PDB entry 4J46 | X-ray diffraction, 1.42 A resolution | chains A and B

== Chain A ==
Name: E3 ubiquitin-protein ligase XIAP
From: Homo sapiens
Notes: EC 6.3.2.-; fragment: xiap-bir2 residues 152-236
UniProtKB: P98170 (XIAP_HUMAN); residues 152-236 here = UniProt positions 152-236
Amino-acid sequence (86 residues; each row starts with the number of its first residue):
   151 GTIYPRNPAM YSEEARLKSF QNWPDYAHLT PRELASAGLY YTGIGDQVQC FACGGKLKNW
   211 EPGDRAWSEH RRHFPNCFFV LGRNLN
Unresolved in the structure: 234-236
Sequence notes: expression tag (151); engineered mutation Ala202 (Cys in P98170), Gly213 (Cys in P98170)
Ion coordination: Zn2+: Cys200, Cys203, His220, Cys227

== Chain B ==
Name: Peptide (ala-val-pro-ile)
Notes: fragment: avpi
Amino-acid sequence (4 residues; row label = number of the first residue in the row):
     1 AVPI

== How chain A and chain B interact ==
Residue-residue contacts (19):
  Gln197(A) with Ile4(B)
  Gly205(A) with Ile4(B)
  Lys206(A) with Val2(B); Pro3(B); Ile4(B), hydrogen bond (backbone-backbone)
  Leu207(A) with Val2(B)
  Lys208(A) with Ala1(B); Val2(B), hydrogen bond (backbone-backbone); Ile4(B)
  Asn209(A) with Ala1(B); Val2(B)
  Trp210(A) with Ala1(B), hydrophobic
  Asp214(A) with Ala1(B), hydrogen bond (side chain-backbone)
  Glu219(A) with Ala1(B), hydrogen bond (side chain-backbone)
  Arg222(A) with Ala1(B)
  His223(A) with Ala1(B), hydrogen bond (side chain-backbone); Pro3(B)
  Phe224(A) with Pro3(B), hydrophobic; Ile4(B)
Also at the interface, not in a pair above, chain A (13 interface residues in all): Glu211
The authors on this interface:
  - pairs named by the authors: Gln197(A)-Ile4(B)

== In short ==
Chain A and chain B form an interface of 13 and 4 residues respectively, with 5 hydrogen bonds. Polar pairs
include Asp214(A)-Ala1(B), Glu219(A)-Ala1(B) and His223(A)-Ala1(B). The paper describes a contact between
Gln197(A) and Ile4(B). The Zn2+ site is built by Cys200(A), Cys203(A), His220(A) and Cys227(A).
Here chain A is E3 ubiquitin-protein ligase XIAP (Homo sapiens) and chain B is Peptide (ala-val-pro-ile).
Entry 4J46 (Crystal structure of XIAP-BIR2 domain with AVPI bound) was determined by X-ray diffraction (same
publication as 4J3Y, 4J44, 4J45, 4J47 and 4J48).
